6RRD - chains T and A of the 20 polymer chains in the assembly; structure by electron microscopy, 3.10 A resolution.

# Chain T
Molecule: Template strand
Organism: synthetic construct
Sequence (70 nucleotides; numbered 1 to 70; the number before each row is that of its first residue):
     1 GTCTTCAACT GCTTTCGCAT GAAGTACCTC CCAACTACTT TTCCTCACAC TTGTACTCCA
    61 TGACTAAACC
Disordered / not traced: 1-3, 22-27, 61-70

# Chain A
Protein: DNA-directed RNA polymerase I subunit RPA190
Organism: Saccharomyces cerevisiae
Notes: EC 2.7.7.6
UniProtKB: P10964 (RPA1_YEAST); numbering as in UniProt (aligned over 1-1664)
Sequence (1664 residues; row label = number of the first residue in the row):
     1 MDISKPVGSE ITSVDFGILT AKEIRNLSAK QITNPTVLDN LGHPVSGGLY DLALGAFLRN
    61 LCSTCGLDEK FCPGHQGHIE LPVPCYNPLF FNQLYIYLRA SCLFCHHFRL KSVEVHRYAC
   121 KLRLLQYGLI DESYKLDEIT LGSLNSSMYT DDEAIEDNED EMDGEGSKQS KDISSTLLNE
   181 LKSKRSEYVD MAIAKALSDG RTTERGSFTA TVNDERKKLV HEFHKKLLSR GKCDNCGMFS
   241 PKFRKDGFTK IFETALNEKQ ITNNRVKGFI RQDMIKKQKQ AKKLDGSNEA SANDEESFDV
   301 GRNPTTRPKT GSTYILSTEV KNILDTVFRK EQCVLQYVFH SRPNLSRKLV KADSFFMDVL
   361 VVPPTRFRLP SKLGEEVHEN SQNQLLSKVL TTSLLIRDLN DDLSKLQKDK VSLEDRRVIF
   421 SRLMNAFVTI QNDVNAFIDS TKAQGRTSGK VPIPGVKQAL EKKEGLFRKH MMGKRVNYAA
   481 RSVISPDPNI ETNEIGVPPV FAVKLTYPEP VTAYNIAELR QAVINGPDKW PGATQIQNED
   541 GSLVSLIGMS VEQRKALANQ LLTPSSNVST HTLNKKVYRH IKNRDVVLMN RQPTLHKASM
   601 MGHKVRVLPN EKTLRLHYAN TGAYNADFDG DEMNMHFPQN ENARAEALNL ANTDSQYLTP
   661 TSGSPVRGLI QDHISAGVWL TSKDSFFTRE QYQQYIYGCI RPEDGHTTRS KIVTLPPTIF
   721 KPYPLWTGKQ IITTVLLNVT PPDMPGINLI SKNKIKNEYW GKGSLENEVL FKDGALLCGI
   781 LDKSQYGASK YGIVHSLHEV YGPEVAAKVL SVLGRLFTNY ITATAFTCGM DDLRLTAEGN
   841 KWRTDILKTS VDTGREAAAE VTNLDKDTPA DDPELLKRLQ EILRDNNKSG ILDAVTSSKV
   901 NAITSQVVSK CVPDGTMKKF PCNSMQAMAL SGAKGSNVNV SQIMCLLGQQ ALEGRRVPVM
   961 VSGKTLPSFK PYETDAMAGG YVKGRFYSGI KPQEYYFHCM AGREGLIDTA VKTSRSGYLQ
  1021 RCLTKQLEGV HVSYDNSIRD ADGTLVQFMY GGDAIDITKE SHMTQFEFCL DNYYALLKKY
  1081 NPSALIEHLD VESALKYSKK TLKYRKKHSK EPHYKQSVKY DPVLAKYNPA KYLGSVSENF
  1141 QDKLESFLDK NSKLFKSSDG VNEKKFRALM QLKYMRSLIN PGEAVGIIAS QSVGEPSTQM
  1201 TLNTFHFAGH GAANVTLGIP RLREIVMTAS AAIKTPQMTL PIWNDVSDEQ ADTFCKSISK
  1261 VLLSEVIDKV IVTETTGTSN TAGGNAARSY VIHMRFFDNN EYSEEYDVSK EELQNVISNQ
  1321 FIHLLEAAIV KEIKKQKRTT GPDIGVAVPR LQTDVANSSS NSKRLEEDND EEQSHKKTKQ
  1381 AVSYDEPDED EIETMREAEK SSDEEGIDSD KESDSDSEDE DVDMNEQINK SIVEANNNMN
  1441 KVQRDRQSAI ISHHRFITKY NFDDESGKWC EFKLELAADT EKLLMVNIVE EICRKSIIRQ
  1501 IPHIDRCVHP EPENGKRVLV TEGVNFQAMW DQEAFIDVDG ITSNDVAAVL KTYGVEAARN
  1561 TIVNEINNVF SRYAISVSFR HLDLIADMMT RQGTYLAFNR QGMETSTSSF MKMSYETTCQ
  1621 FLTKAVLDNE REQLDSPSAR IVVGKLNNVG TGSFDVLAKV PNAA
Disordered / not traced: 23, 142-171, 271-311, 407-416, 1154-1159, 1206-1213, 1279-1286, 1339-1432, 1664
Curated features (UniProtKB/Swiss-Prot):
  - region: Pro992 to Glu1004 (Bridging helix)
  - binding site (Zn(2+)): Cys62, Cys65, Cys72, His75, Cys102, Cys105, Cys233, Cys236
  - binding site (Mg(2+)): Asp627, Asp629, Asp631
  - modified residue (Phosphoserine): Ser889, Ser1636

# How chain T and chain A interact
Residue-residue contacts (15; chain T residue first):
  DG11(T) - Phe248(A)  phosphate contact
  DC12(T) - Glu461(A)  phosphate contact
  DC12(T) - Thr1617(A)  sugar contact
  DT13(T) - Tyr1018(A)  phosphate contact
  DT13(T) - Glu1616(A)  sugar contact
  DT13(T) - Thr1617(A)  hydrogen bond to the phosphate
  DT14(T) - Arg468(A)  salt bridge to the phosphate
  DT14(T) - Tyr1018(A)  phosphate contact
  DT14(T) - Arg1021(A)  salt bridge to the phosphate
  DT15(T) - Ser1014(A)  sugar contact
  DT15(T) - Arg1015(A)  phosphate contact
  DT15(T) - Gly1017(A)  phosphate contact
  DT15(T) - Tyr1018(A)  phosphate contact
  DC16(T) - Thr1013(A)  hydrogen bond to the phosphate
  DC16(T) - Ser1014(A)  hydrogen bond to the phosphate
Other interface residues (no listed pair), chain T (7 interface residues in all): DG21
Other interface residues (no listed pair), chain A (13 interface residues in all): Lys450, Lys457

# Summary
The interface between chain T and chain A involves 7 residues on one side and 13 on the other; the contacts
include 3 hydrogen bonds and 2 salt bridges. Polar pairs include DT13(T)-Thr1617(A), DC16(T)-Thr1013(A) and
DC16(T)-Ser1014(A).
Here chain T is Template strand (synthetic construct) and chain A is DNA-directed RNA polymerase I subunit
RPA190 (Saccharomyces cerevisiae). Entry 6RRD (RNA Polymerase I Pre-initiation complex DNA opening
intermediate 1) was determined by electron microscopy together with 6RQH, 6RQL, 6RQT, 6RUI, 6RUO and 6RWE from
the same study.
